7U1T - chains C and D of the 6 polymer chains in the assembly; structure by electron microscopy, 3.30 A resolution.

[Chain C (and D)]
Protein: Epstein-Barr nuclear antigen 1
From: Human herpesvirus 4 strain B95-8
Notes: fragment: DNA-binding domain; chain D of this document is another copy of the same molecule, construct and numbering; everything in this record applies to it too
Reference sequence: P03211 (EBNA1_EBVB9); residue numbers follow UniProt; this construct covers 438-615
Sequence (178 residues; numbered 438 to 615; the number before each row is that of its first residue):
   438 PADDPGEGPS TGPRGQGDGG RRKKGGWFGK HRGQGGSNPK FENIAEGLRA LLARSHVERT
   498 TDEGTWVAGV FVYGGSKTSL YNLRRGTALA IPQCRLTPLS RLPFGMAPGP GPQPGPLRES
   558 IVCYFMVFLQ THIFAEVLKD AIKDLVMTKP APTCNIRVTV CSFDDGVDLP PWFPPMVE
Disordered / not traced: 614-615 (chain D: 438-452, 614-615)
Curated features (UniProtKB/Swiss-Prot):
  - active site: Tyr518 (For site-specific DNA endonuclease activity)
  - binding site (DNA): Lys460, Lys461, Tyr518
  - site: Arg491 (Interaction dimer-dimer), Tyr518 (Interaction dimer-dimer. Required for episome maintenance and generation of immortalized B cells in the host)
  - mutagenesis: Glu444 (E444A: Slight decrease in binding to USP7. Major decrease in binding to USP7; when associated with A-447), Ser447 (S447A: Loss of binding to USP7. Major decrease in binding to USP7; when associated with A-444), Lys460 to Lys461 (Severe loss of oriP-dependent DNA replication; loss of DNA-binding), Arg491 (R491A: Impaired cooperative DNA binding; R491E: Loss of DNA replication and cooperative DNA binding), Tyr518 (Y518A: 10 fold decrease in DNA-binding; Y518A: Complete loss of endocucleoase nicks in the DNA; Y518E: Complete loss of DNA-binding; Y518F: No effect on DNA-binding ...), Asp581 (D581A: Loss of DNA replication and cooperative DNA binding; D581E: Forms single dimer binding to DNA), Thr585 (T585P: Decreased EBNA1-DNA binding, formation of functional chromatin, and origin recognition complex recruitment at oriP)

[How chain C and chain D interact]
Pairs across the interface (123; chain C residue first):
  Arg469(C) - Arg538(D)
  Arg469(C) - Glu556(D)  salt bridge
  Gly470(C) - Leu554(D)
  Gly470(C) - Arg555(D)  hydrogen bond (backbone-backbone)
  Gly470(C) - Glu556(D)
  Gln471(C) - Arg555(D)
  Gly472(C) - Leu554(D)
  Glu500(C) - Met543(D)
  Gly501(C) - Met543(D)
  Trp503(C) - Met543(D)  hydrophobic
  Phe508(C) - Met563(D)  hydrophobic
  Phe508(C) - Phe565(D)  hydrophobic
  Phe508(C) - Phe600(D)  hydrophobic
  Phe508(C) - Val604(D)  hydrophobic
  Tyr510(C) - Asp605(D)
  Arg521(C) - Leu554(D)
  Arg522(C) - Leu554(D)
  Ala525(C) - Pro553(D)  hydrophobic
  Ala525(C) - Leu554(D)  hydrophobic
  Pro529(C) - Pro553(D)
  Cys531(C) - Pro553(D)
  Arg532(C) - Pro540(D)
  Arg532(C) - Phe541(D)  hydrogen bond (side chain-backbone)
  Arg532(C) - Gly542(D)  hydrogen bond (side chain-backbone)
  Arg532(C) - Met543(D)
  Arg532(C) - Gln550(D)
  Arg532(C) - Pro551(D)  hydrogen bond (side chain-backbone)
  Arg532(C) - Gly552(D)  hydrogen bond (side chain-backbone)
  Arg532(C) - Pro553(D)
  Leu533(C) - Pro540(D)
  Leu533(C) - Pro553(D)  hydrogen bond (backbone-backbone)
  Leu533(C) - Leu554(D)  hydrophobic
  Thr534(C) - Tyr561(D)
  Pro535(C) - Ser537(D)
  Pro535(C) - Arg538(D)
  Pro535(C) - Glu556(D)
  Pro535(C) - Tyr561(D)
  Arg538(C) - Arg469(D)
  Arg538(C) - Pro535(D)
  Leu539(C) - Phe565(D)  hydrophobic
  Leu539(C) - Val604(D)  hydrophobic
  Leu539(C) - Leu606(D)  hydrophobic
  Pro540(C) - Arg532(D)
  Pro540(C) - Leu533(D)
  Pro540(C) - Phe565(D)  hydrophobic
  Pro540(C) - Leu606(D)
  Pro540(C) - Pro607(D)
  Phe541(C) - Arg532(D)  hydrogen bond (backbone-side chain)
  Phe541(C) - Pro607(D)
  Gly542(C) - Trp503(D)
  Gly542(C) - Arg532(D)
  Gly542(C) - Leu606(D)  hydrogen bond (backbone-backbone)
  Gly542(C) - Pro607(D)  hydrogen bond (backbone-backbone)
  Gly542(C) - Pro608(D)
  Met543(C) - Gly501(D)
  Met543(C) - Trp503(D)
  Met543(C) - Pro608(D)
  Met543(C) - Trp609(D)
  Ala544(C) - Phe610(D)  hydrophobic
  Ala544(C) - Pro611(D)
  Pro545(C) - Pro608(D)
  Pro545(C) - Trp609(D)
  Pro545(C) - Phe610(D)
  Gly548(C) - Phe610(D)
  Pro549(C) - Phe610(D)
  Pro549(C) - Pro611(D)
  Gln550(C) - Arg532(D)
  Pro551(C) - Arg532(D)  hydrogen bond (backbone-side chain)
  Pro551(C) - Pro611(D)
  Gly552(C) - Arg532(D)
  Pro553(C) - Ala525(D)  hydrophobic
  Pro553(C) - Ile528(D)
  Pro553(C) - Pro529(D)
  Pro553(C) - Cys531(D)
  Pro553(C) - Arg532(D)
  Pro553(C) - Leu533(D)  hydrogen bond (backbone-backbone)
  Leu554(C) - Gly470(D)
  Leu554(C) - Gly472(D)
  Leu554(C) - Arg521(D)
  Leu554(C) - Arg522(D)
  Leu554(C) - Ala525(D)  hydrophobic
  Leu554(C) - Leu533(D)  hydrophobic
  Arg555(C) - Gly470(D)  hydrogen bond (side chain-backbone)
  Glu556(C) - Arg469(D)  salt bridge
  Glu556(C) - Pro535(D)
  Ser557(C) - Pro607(D)
  Val559(C) - Pro607(D)  hydrophobic
  Tyr561(C) - Thr534(D)
  Phe565(C) - Leu539(D)  hydrophobic
  Phe565(C) - Pro540(D)
  Gln567(C) - Met543(D)  hydrogen bond
  Arg594(C) - Asp605(D)  salt bridge
  Val595(C) - Asp602(D)
  Thr596(C) - Asp602(D)  hydrogen bond (side chain-backbone)
  Cys598(C) - Cys598(D)  hydrophobic
  Ser599(C) - Val597(D)
  Ser599(C) - Cys598(D)
  Ser599(C) - Ser599(D)  hydrogen bond (backbone-backbone)
  Phe600(C) - Cys598(D)  hydrophobic
  Asp602(C) - Thr596(D)
  Val604(C) - Phe508(D)  hydrophobic
  Val604(C) - Leu539(D)  hydrophobic
  Asp605(C) - Tyr510(D)
  Leu606(C) - Pro540(D)
  Leu606(C) - Phe541(D)
  Leu606(C) - Gly542(D)
  Pro607(C) - Pro540(D)
  Pro607(C) - Phe541(D)
  Pro607(C) - Gly542(D)  hydrogen bond (backbone-backbone)
  Pro607(C) - Ser557(D)
  Pro608(C) - Phe541(D)
  Pro608(C) - Met543(D)
  Pro608(C) - Pro545(D)
  Trp609(C) - Phe541(D)
  Trp609(C) - Gly542(D)
  Trp609(C) - Met543(D)  hydrogen bond (backbone-backbone)
  Trp609(C) - Ala544(D)  hydrophobic
  Trp609(C) - Pro545(D)
  Trp609(C) - Pro549(D)
  Trp609(C) - Gln550(D)
  Trp609(C) - Pro551(D)
  Phe610(C) - Pro545(D)
  Pro611(C) - Phe541(D)  hydrophobic
Other interface residues (no listed pair), chain C (61 interface residues in all): Ile528, Met563, Lys576, Val597, Asp601, Gly603
Other interface residues (no listed pair), chain D (58 interface residues in all): Thr497, Val559, Gln567, Val595, Asp601, Gly603

[Overview]
61 residues of chain C face 58 of chain D across their interface, with 17 hydrogen bonds and 3 salt bridges.
Polar pairs include Arg469(C)-Glu556(D), Arg594(C)-Asp605(D) and Arg532(C)-Phe541(D). From UniProt:
active-site residue Tyr518(C), 3 DNA-binding residues and 8 mutagenesis sites on chain C.
Both chains are Epstein-Barr nuclear antigen 1 (Human herpesvirus 4 strain B95-8). Entry 7U1T (EBNA1 DNA
binding domain (401-641) binds to half Dyad Symmetry element) was determined by electron microscopy.
